Entry 9RBD (electron microscopy, 2.96 A resolution); this record covers chains B and D of the 20 polymer chains in the assembly.

== Chain B (and D) ==
Molecule: Natriuretic peptides A
Organism: Homo sapiens
Notes: chain D of this document is another copy of the same molecule, construct and numbering; everything in this record applies to it too
UniProtKB: P01160 (ANF_HUMAN); residues 103-126 here correspond to UniProt positions 128-151 (UniProt number = residue number + 25)
Sequence (24 residues; row label = number of the first residue in the row):
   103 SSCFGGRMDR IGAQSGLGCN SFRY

== How chain B and chain D interact ==
Pairs across the interface (15; chain B residue first):
  Cys105(B) - Cys121(D)  disulfide
  Gly107(B) - Leu119(D)
  Met110(B) - Gly118(D)
  Met110(B) - Leu119(D)  hydrophobic
  Ile113(B) - Ser117(D)
  Ile113(B) - Gly118(D)
  Gly114(B) - Ser117(D)
  Ala115(B) - Ala115(D)
  Ala115(B) - Gln116(D)
  Ala115(B) - Ser117(D)  hydrogen bond (backbone-side chain)
  Ser117(B) - Ile113(D)
  Ser117(B) - Gly114(D)  hydrogen bond (side chain-backbone)
  Ser117(B) - Ala115(D)
  Gly118(B) - Ile113(D)
  Asn122(B) - Ser103(D)
Interface residues without a listed pair, chain B (11 interface residues in all): Ser103, Leu119
Interface residues without a listed pair, chain D (12 interface residues in all): Cys105, Gly107, Asn122
Cross-chain cystine bridges: Cys105(B)-Cys121(D)

== In short ==
11 residues of chain B face 12 of chain D across their interface; the contacts include 1 disulfide bond and 2
hydrogen bonds. Among the polar pairs are Ala115(B)-Ser117(D) and Ser117(B)-Gly114(D).
Chain B and chain D are both Natriuretic peptides A (Homo sapiens); the structure, Cryo-EM structure of ANP
amyloids from left atrial appendage of atrial fibrillation patient - polymorph A, was determined by electron
microscopy together with 9RBW from the same study.
